PDB entry 1DWR | X-ray diffraction, 1.45 A resolution | chain A

== Chain A ==
Molecule: Myoglobin
From: Equus caballus
UniProt: P68082 (MYG_HORSE); residues 1-153 here correspond to UniProt positions 2-154 (UniProt number = residue number + 1)
Sequence (153 residues; numbered 1 to 153; the number before each row is that of its first residue):
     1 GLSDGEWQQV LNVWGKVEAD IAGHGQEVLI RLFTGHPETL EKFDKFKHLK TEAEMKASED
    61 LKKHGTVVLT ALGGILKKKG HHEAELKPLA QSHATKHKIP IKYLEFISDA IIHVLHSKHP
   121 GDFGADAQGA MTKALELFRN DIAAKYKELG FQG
Disordered / not traced: 153
Bound ions: heme Fe near His93 (its only coordinating residue here)
Small-molecule neighbours:
  - carbon monoxide (CMO): Leu29, Phe43, His64, Val68, His93
  - heme (HEM): Leu32, Thr39, Lys42, Phe43, Lys45, His64, Val67, Val68, Ala71, Leu72, Leu89, Ser92, His93, His97, Ile99, Tyr103, Leu104, Ile107, Ile111, Phe138
Swiss-Prot annotation at these positions:
  - binding site (nitrite): His64
  - binding site (O2): His64
  - binding site (heme b): His93
  - modified residue: Ser3 (Phosphoserine)

== Summary ==
Ligands of chain A: heme and carbon monoxide. Curated annotation (UniProt) lists nitrite-binding residue
His64, O2-binding residue His64 and heme b-binding residue His93.
Chain A is Myoglobin (Equus caballus); the structure, Myoglobin (horse heart) wild-type complexed with co, was
determined by X-ray diffraction, deposited together with 1DWS and 1DWT.
